Entry 7LEP (electron microscopy, 3.25 A resolution); this record covers chains C and D of the 8 polymer chains in the assembly.

[Chain C]
Molecule: Mix of AMPAR subunits (GluA1, GluA3, and GluAX)
Source organism: Mus musculus
Chain sequence (413 residues; each row starts with the number of its first residue; note: 11 numbers in that range are skipped by the numbering (no residue carries them; nothing is unmodelled there); X marks 10 residues of unknown identity (built as UNK)):
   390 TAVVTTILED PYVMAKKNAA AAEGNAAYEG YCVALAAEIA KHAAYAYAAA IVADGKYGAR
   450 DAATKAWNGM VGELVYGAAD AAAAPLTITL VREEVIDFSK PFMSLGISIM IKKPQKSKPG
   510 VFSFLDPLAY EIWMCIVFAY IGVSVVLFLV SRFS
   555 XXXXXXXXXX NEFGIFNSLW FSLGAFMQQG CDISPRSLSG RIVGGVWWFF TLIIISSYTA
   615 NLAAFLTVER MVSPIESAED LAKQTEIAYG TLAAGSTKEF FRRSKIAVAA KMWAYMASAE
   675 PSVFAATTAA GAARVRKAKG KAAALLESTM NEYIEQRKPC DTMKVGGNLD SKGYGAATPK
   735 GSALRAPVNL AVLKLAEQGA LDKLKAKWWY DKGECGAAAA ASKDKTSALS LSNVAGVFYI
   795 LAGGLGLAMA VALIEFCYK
Not modelled in the structure: 555-564
Disulfides: C714-C769
Ligand contacts:
  - XVD (6-[2-chloro-6-(trifluoromethoxy)phenyl]-1H-benzimidazol-2-ol): Y519, E520, M523, C524, F527
  - ZK1 ({[7-morpholin-4-yl-2,3-dioxo-6-(trifluoromethyl)-3,4-dihydroquinoxalin-1(2H)-yl]methyl}phosphonic acid): D399, Y401, Y446, P474, L475, T476, R481, G649, S650, T682, E701, M704, Y728

[Chain D]
Molecule: Glutamate receptor 2
Source organism: Mus musculus
UniProtKB: C9K0Z0 (C9K0Z0_MOUSE); residues 396-819 here correspond to UniProt positions 417-840 (UniProt number = residue number + 21)
Chain sequence (424 residues; numbered 396 to 819; the number before each row is that of its first residue):
   396 VVTTILESPY VMMKKNHEML EGNERYEGYC VDLAAEIAKH CGFKYKLTIV GDGKYGARDA
   456 DTKIWNGMVG ELVYGKADIA IAPLTITLVR EEVIDFSKPF MSLGISIMIK KPQKSKPGVF
   516 SFLDPLAYEI WMCIVFAYIG VSVVLFLVSR FSPYEWHTEE FEDGRETQSS ESTNEFGIFN
   576 SLWFSLGAFM RQGCDISPRS LSGRIVGGVW WFFTLIIISS YTANLAAFLT VERMVSPIES
   636 AEDLSKQTEI AYGTLDSGST KEFFRRSKIA VFDKMWTYMR SAEPSVFVRT TAEGVARVRK
   696 SKGKYAYLLE STMNEYIEQR KPCDTMKVGG NLDSKGYGIA TPKGSSLGNA VNLAVLKLNE
   756 EGLLDKLKNK WWYDKGECGS GGGDSKEKTS ALSLSNVAGV FYILVGGLGL AMLVALIEFC
   816 YKSR
Not modelled in the structure: 548-568
Construct notes: conflict E756 (Gln777 in C9K0Z0)
Disulfides: C718-C773
Ligand contacts: ZK1 ({[7-morpholin-4-yl-2,3-dioxo-6-(trifluoromethyl)-3,4-dihydroquinoxalin-1(2H)-yl]methyl}phosphonic acid): E402, Y450, P478, L479, T480, R485, G653, S654, E705, T707, M708, Y732

[How chain C and chain D interact]
Pairs across the interface (74; chain C residue first):
  D515(C) - A786(D)
  P516(C) - L787(D)
  L517(C) - L787(D)  hydrophobic
  A518(C) - L787(D)  hydrogen bond (backbone-backbone)
  I521(C) - L787(D)
  I521(C) - S788(D)
  I521(C) - L789(D)  hydrophobic
  I521(C) - V792(D)  hydrophobic
  C524(C) - F796(D)  hydrophobic
  A528(C) - L799(D)  hydrophobic
  V532(C) - L799(D)  hydrophobic
  V532(C) - L803(D)  hydrophobic
  L538(C) - M807(D)  hydrophobic
  V539(C) - A810(D)  hydrophobic
  F542(C) - A810(D)  hydrophobic
  S543(C) - F814(D)
  A579(C) - Q587(D)  hydrogen bond (backbone-side chain)
  Q582(C) - M585(D)
  Q582(C) - R586(D)
  Q582(C) - Q587(D)
  S588(C) - D590(D)
  P589(C) - W578(D)
  L592(C) - F574(D)  hydrophobic
  S593(C) - A806(D)
  S593(C) - V809(D)
  S593(C) - A810(D)
  R595(C) - F574(D)
  R595(C) - N575(D)  hydrogen bond
  R595(C) - W578(D)
  I596(C) - G802(D)
  I596(C) - V809(D)  hydrophobic
  V597(C) - A806(D)  hydrophobic
  G599(C) - L581(D)
  V600(C) - I798(D)
  V600(C) - L799(D)  hydrophobic
  V600(C) - G802(D)
  W601(C) - L799(D)  hydrophobic
  W602(C) - W578(D)  hydrophobic
  W602(C) - G582(D)
  W602(C) - M585(D)  hydrophobic
  W602(C) - Q587(D)
  F603(C) - F517(D)  hydrophobic
  F603(C) - M585(D)  hydrophobic
  F603(C) - V795(D)  hydrophobic
  F604(C) - V795(D)  hydrophobic
  F604(C) - F796(D)  hydrophobic
  L606(C) - M585(D)  hydrophobic
  I607(C) - F517(D)  hydrophobic
  I607(C) - Y616(D)
  I608(C) - V792(D)  hydrophobic
  S610(C) - Y616(D)
  S610(C) - T617(D)  hydrogen bond
  S611(C) - L620(D)
  S611(C) - L787(D)
  A614(C) - T617(D)
  A614(C) - L620(D)  hydrophobic
  A614(C) - A621(D)
  N615(C) - L624(D)
  N615(C) - S785(D)
  N615(C) - L787(D)
  A618(C) - L624(D)  hydrophobic
  A618(C) - T625(D)
  F619(C) - T784(D)
  F619(C) - S785(D)
  F619(C) - A786(D)
  T621(C) - T625(D)
  V622(C) - T625(D)
  V622(C) - E782(D)
  V622(C) - T784(D)
  M625(C) - E782(D)
  K637(C) - G776(D)
  K637(C) - G777(D)  hydrogen bond (backbone-backbone)
  Q638(C) - G777(D)
  T639(C) - G777(D)
Also at the interface, not in a pair above, chain C (55 interface residues in all): E520, I525, G531, V535, G578, G584, D586, S591, G598, T605, T613, A617, A668
Also at the interface, not in a pair above, chain D (45 interface residues in all): F584, I613, D769, G774, G778, L805, L811, E813

[Summary]
55 residues of chain C and 45 residues of chain D are in contact; the contacts include 5 hydrogen bonds. Polar
pairs include A579(C)-Q587(D), R595(C)-N575(D) and S610(C)-T617(D). Ligands of chain C: compound ZK1 and
compound XVD. Bound to chain D: compound ZK1.
Chain C is Mix of AMPAR subunits (GluA1, GluA3, and GluAX) and chain D is Glutamate receptor 2, both from Mus
musculus; the structure, The composite LBD-TMD structure combined from all hippocampal AMPAR subtypes at 3.25
Angstrom resolution, was determined by electron microscopy.
